7EGT - chains A and D; structure by X-ray diffraction, 2.58 A resolution.

== Chain A ==
Name: UvrABC system protein B
Organism: Thermus thermophilus (strain HB8 / ATCC 27634 / DSM 579)
Reference sequence: Q56243 (UVRB_THET8); residue numbers follow UniProt; this construct covers 1-408
Sequence (411 residues; each row starts with the number of its first residue; numbers below 1 keep their minus sign (Ala-2 is residue -2)):
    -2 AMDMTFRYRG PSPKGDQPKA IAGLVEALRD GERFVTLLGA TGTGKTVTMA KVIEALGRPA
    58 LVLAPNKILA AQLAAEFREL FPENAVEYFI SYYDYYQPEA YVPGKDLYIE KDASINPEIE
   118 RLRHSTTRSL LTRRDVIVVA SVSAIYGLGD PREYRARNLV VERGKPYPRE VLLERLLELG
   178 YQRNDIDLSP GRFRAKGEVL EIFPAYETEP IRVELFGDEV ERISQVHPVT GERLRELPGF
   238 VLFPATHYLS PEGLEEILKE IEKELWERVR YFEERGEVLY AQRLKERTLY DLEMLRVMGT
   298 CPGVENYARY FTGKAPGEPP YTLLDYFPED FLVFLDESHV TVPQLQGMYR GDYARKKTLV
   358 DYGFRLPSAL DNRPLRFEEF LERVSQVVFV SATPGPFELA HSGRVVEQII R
Disordered / not traced: -2 to -1
Sequence notes: expression tag (-2 to 0)
Curated features (UniProtKB/Swiss-Prot):
  - motif: Tyr89 to Ile112 (Beta-hairpin)
  - binding site (ATP): Gly36 to Thr43

== Chain D ==
Name: DNA helicase UvrD
Organism: Thermus thermophilus
Notes: EC 3.6.4.12
Reference sequence: O24736 (O24736_THETH); residues 637-692 here = UniProt positions 637-692
Sequence (59 residues; each row starts with the number of its first residue):
   634 AMDPPHRPRP GAFRGGERVV HPRFGPGTVV AAQGDEVTVH FEGFGLKRLS LKYAELKPA
Disordered / not traced: 634-645
Sequence notes: expression tag (634-636)

== How chain A and chain D interact ==
Residue-residue contacts - 28 pairs, chain A then chain D:
  Glu23(A) - Arg656(D)  salt bridge
  Arg26(A) - Tyr686(D)
  Asp27(A) - His654(D)  hydrogen bond (backbone-side chain)
  Asp27(A) - Arg656(D)  salt bridge
  Asp27(A) - Phe657(D)
  Asp27(A) - Ala687(D)
  Gly28(A) - Leu682(D)
  Gly28(A) - Ser683(D)  hydrogen bond (backbone-backbone)
  Gly28(A) - Tyr686(D)
  Gly28(A) - Ala687(D)
  Glu29(A) - Phe657(D)
  Glu29(A) - Lys680(D)  salt bridge
  Glu29(A) - Arg681(D)
  Glu29(A) - Leu682(D)
  Arg30(A) - Glu669(D)  salt bridge
  Arg30(A) - Arg681(D)  hydrogen bond (backbone-backbone)
  Arg55(A) - Tyr686(D)  hydrogen bond
  Glu326(A) - Lys685(D)  hydrogen bond (backbone-side chain)
  Asp327(A) - Tyr686(D)  hydrogen bond (backbone-side chain)
  Glu379(A) - Gln666(D)
  Ser382(A) - Asp668(D)
  Ser382(A) - Ser683(D)
  Ser382(A) - Tyr686(D)
  Gln383(A) - Ser683(D)
  Gln383(A) - Tyr686(D)
  His398(A) - Arg681(D)
  Gly400(A) - Lys680(D)
  Arg401(A) - Arg656(D)
Other interface residues (no listed pair), chain A (18 interface residues in all): Leu25, Phe31, Phe328
From the paper, about this interface:
  - pairs named by the authors: Arg55(A)-Tyr686(D) (pi stacking), Tyr686(D)-Gln383(A) (pi stacking)
  - interface residues, chain A: Arg30(A), Gln383(A)
  - interface residues, chain D: Ser683(D)

== In short ==
18 residues of chain A and 13 residues of chain D are in contact, with 6 hydrogen bonds and 4 salt bridges.
Polar contacts include Glu23(A)-Arg656(D), Asp27(A)-Arg656(D) and Glu29(A)-Lys680(D). The authors report pi
stacking between Arg55(A) and Tyr686(D) and Tyr686(D) and Gln383(A). From the paper: interface residues
Arg30(A), Gln383(A) and Ser683(D).
Chain A is UvrABC system protein B (Thermus thermophilus (strain HB8 / ATCC 27634 / DSM 579)) and chain D is
DNA helicase UvrD (Thermus thermophilus); the structure, The crystal structure of the C-terminal domain of T.
thermophilus UvrD complexed with the N-terminal domain ..., was determined by X-ray diffraction together with
7EGS from the same study.
